PDB entry 1KXW | X-ray diffraction, 1.96 A resolution | chain A

[Chain A]
Protein: Lysozyme
Source organism: Gallus gallus
Notes: EC 3.2.1.17
UniProt: P00698 (LYSC_CHICK); residues 1-129 here correspond to UniProt positions 19-147 (UniProt number = residue number + 18)
Amino-acid sequence (129 residues; numbered 1 to 129; the number before each row is that of its first residue):
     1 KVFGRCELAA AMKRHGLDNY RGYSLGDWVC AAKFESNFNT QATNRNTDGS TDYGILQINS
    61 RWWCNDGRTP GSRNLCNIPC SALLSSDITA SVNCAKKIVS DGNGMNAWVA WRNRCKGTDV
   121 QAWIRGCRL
Sequence notes: engineered mutation Asp27 (Asn45 in P00698)
Swiss-Prot annotation at these positions:
  - active site: Glu35, Asp52
  - binding site (substrate): Asp101
Disulfide bonds: Cys6-Cys127, Cys30-Cys115, Cys64-Cys80, Cys76-Cys94

[Overview]
Curated annotation (UniProt) lists active-site residues Glu35 and Asp52 and substrate-binding residue Asp101.
Chain A is Lysozyme (Gallus gallus); the structure, Analysis of the stabilization of hen lysozyme with the
helix dipole and charged side chains, was determined by X-ray diffraction (same publication as 1KXX, 1KXY and
1RFP).
